Entry 3FYU (X-ray diffraction, 2.62 A resolution); this record covers chains B and D of the 6 polymer chains in the assembly.

Chain B (and D):
Molecule: Acetyl xylan esterase
From: Bacillus pumilus
Notes: EC 3.1.1.6; chain D of this document is another copy of the same molecule, construct and numbering; everything in this record applies to it too
UniProtKB: Q9K5F2 (Q9K5F2_BACPU); residues 1-320 here correspond to UniProt positions 2-321 (UniProt number = residue number + 1)
Amino-acid sequence (320 residues; row label = number of the first residue in the row):
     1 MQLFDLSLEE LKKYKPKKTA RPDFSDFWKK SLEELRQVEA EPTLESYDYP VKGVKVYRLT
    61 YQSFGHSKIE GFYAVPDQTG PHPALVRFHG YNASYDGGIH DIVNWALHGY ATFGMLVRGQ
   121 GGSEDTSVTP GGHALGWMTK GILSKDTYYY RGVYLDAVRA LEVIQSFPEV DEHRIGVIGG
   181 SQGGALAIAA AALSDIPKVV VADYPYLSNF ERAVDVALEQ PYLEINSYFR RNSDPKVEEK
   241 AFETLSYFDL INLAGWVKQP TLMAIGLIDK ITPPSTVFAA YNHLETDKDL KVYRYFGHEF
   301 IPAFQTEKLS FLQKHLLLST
Not modelled in the structure: 319-320 (chain D: 318-320)
Modified / non-standard residues: Ser-181 (o-(1,1-dihydroxyethyl)-l-serine; TIS)

Interface between chain B and chain D:
Pairs across the interface - 56 pairs, chain B then chain D:
  Asn-92(B) / Ala-134(D)
  Asn-92(B) / Leu-135(D)  hydrogen bond (side chain-backbone)
  Asn-92(B) / Arg-231(D)  hydrogen bond (backbone-side chain)
  Ser-94(B) / Arg-231(D)
  Tyr-95(B) / Arg-230(D)
  Tyr-95(B) / Arg-231(D)  hydrogen bond
  Asp-96(B) / Arg-231(D)  hydrogen bond (backbone-backbone)
  Asp-96(B) / Asn-232(D)
  Asp-96(B) / Ser-233(D)  hydrogen bond
  Gly-119(B) / Thr-129(D)
  Gly-119(B) / Gly-131(D)
  Gly-119(B) / Gly-132(D)
  Gly-119(B) / His-133(D)  hydrogen bond (backbone-backbone)
  Gln-120(B) / Gly-132(D)
  Gln-120(B) / His-133(D)  hydrogen bond (backbone-backbone)
  Gly-122(B) / Gly-132(D)
  Ser-123(B) / Gly-131(D)
  Ser-123(B) / Gly-132(D)
  Glu-124(B) / Val-128(D)
  Glu-124(B) / Thr-129(D)
  Glu-124(B) / Pro-130(D)
  Asp-125(B) / Val-128(D)
  Asp-125(B) / Thr-129(D)  hydrogen bond (backbone-backbone)
  Thr-126(B) / Val-128(D)
  Val-128(B) / Glu-124(D)
  Val-128(B) / Asp-125(D)
  Val-128(B) / Thr-126(D)
  Thr-129(B) / Gly-119(D)
  Thr-129(B) / Glu-124(D)
  Thr-129(B) / Asp-125(D)  hydrogen bond (backbone-backbone)
  Pro-130(B) / Glu-124(D)
  Gly-131(B) / Gly-119(D)
  Gly-131(B) / Ser-123(D)
  Gly-132(B) / Gly-119(D)
  Gly-132(B) / Gln-120(D)
  Gly-132(B) / Gly-122(D)
  Gly-132(B) / Ser-123(D)
  His-133(B) / Gly-119(D)  hydrogen bond (backbone-backbone)
  His-133(B) / Gln-120(D)  hydrogen bond (backbone-backbone)
  His-133(B) / Trp-137(D)
  Ala-134(B) / Trp-137(D)
  Leu-135(B) / Asn-92(D)  hydrogen bond (backbone-side chain)
  Leu-135(B) / Leu-135(D)  hydrophobic
  Leu-135(B) / Gly-136(D)
  Leu-135(B) / Trp-137(D)  hydrophobic
  Gly-136(B) / Leu-135(D)
  Trp-137(B) / His-133(D)
  Trp-137(B) / Ala-134(D)
  Trp-137(B) / Leu-135(D)  hydrophobic
  Arg-230(B) / Tyr-95(D)
  Arg-231(B) / Asn-92(D)  hydrogen bond (side chain-backbone)
  Arg-231(B) / Ser-94(D)
  Arg-231(B) / Tyr-95(D)  hydrogen bond
  Arg-231(B) / Asp-96(D)  hydrogen bond (backbone-backbone)
  Asn-232(B) / Asp-96(D)
  Ser-233(B) / Asp-96(D)  hydrogen bond
Interface residues without a listed pair, chain B (29 interface residues in all): Tyr-91, Gly-121, Lys-140, Glu-224
Interface residues without a listed pair, chain D (29 interface residues in all): Tyr-91, Gly-121, Lys-140, Glu-224

Overview:
Chain B and chain D each contribute 29 residues to their interface, with 16 hydrogen bonds. Among the polar
pairs are Asn-92(B)/Leu-135(D), Asn-92(B)/Arg-231(D) and Tyr-95(B)/Arg-231(D).
Chain B and chain D are both Acetyl xylan esterase (Bacillus pumilus); the structure, Crystal structure of
acetyl xylan esterase from Bacillus pumilus obtained in presence of D-xylose and sodium ..., was determined by
X-ray diffraction.
